Entry 2BR3 (X-ray diffraction, 2.79 A resolution); this record covers chains D and F of the 6 polymer chains in the assembly.

# Chain D (and F)
Molecule: Cephalosporin hydroxylase cmci
From: Streptomyces clavuligerus
Notes: chain F of this document is another copy of the same molecule, construct and numbering; everything in this record applies to it too
UniProt: O85726 (O85726_STRCL); residue numbers follow UniProt; this construct covers 1-236
Amino-acid sequence (236 residues; numbered 1 to 236; the number before each row is that of its first residue):
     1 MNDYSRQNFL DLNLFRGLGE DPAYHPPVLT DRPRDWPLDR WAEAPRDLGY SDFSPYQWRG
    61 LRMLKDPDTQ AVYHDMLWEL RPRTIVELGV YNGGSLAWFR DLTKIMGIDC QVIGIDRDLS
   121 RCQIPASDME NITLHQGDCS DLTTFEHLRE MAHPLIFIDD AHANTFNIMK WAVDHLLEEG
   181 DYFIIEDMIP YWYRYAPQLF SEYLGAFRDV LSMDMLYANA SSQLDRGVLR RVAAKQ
Not modelled in the structure: 1, 232-236 (chain F: 1, 235-236)
Sequence notes: engineered mutation F200 (Leu in O85726)
Ion coordination: Mg2+ near K65 (its only coordinating residue here)

# Interface between chain D and chain F
Residue-residue contacts - 84 pairs, chain D then chain F:
  N2(D) with D209(F), hydrogen bond (backbone-side chain)
  D3(D) with A206(F); R208(F), salt bridge
  Y4(D) with K170(F); V173(F); D174(F), hydrogen bond; A206(F); F207(F), hydrophobic; V210(F), hydrophobic
  S5(D) with K170(F)
  Q7(D) with K170(F), hydrogen bond (backbone-side chain); E202(F), hydrogen bond; Y203(F)
  N8(D) with N167(F), hydrogen bond; K170(F)
  F9(D) with F166(F), hydrophobic; N167(F); Y203(F), hydrophobic
  L10(D) with L199(F), hydrophobic; Y203(F), hydrogen bond (backbone-side chain)
  D11(D) with N164(F), hydrogen bond (side chain-backbone)
  L12(D) with F166(F), hydrophobic; W192(F); Y203(F), hydrophobic
  N13(D) with H162(F), hydrogen bond (side chain-backbone); W192(F), hydrogen bond
  F15(D) with Y195(F); L199(F), hydrophobic
  R16(D) with R16(F); M188(F); Y191(F); Y195(F)
  G17(D) with Y195(F)
  G19(D) with Y195(F)
  E20(D) with Y195(F); A196(F); P197(F); Q198(F), hydrogen bond (side chain-backbone); L199(F), hydrogen bond (side chain-backbone)
  D52(D) with R194(F), salt bridge
  F53(D) with R194(F); Y195(F), hydrophobic
  H162(D) with D11(F); N13(F)
  A163(D) with D11(F)
  N164(D) with D11(F), hydrogen bond (backbone-side chain)
  F166(D) with F9(F), hydrophobic; L12(F), hydrophobic
  N167(D) with N8(F); F9(F), hydrogen bond (side chain-backbone)
  K170(D) with Y4(F); S5(F); Q7(F), hydrogen bond (side chain-backbone)
  V173(D) with Y4(F)
  D174(D) with Y4(F), hydrogen bond; S5(F), hydrogen bond
  M188(D) with R16(F)
  Y191(D) with R16(F)
  W192(D) with L12(F); N13(F)
  R194(D) with D52(F), salt bridge; F53(F)
  Y195(D) with F15(F); R16(F); G17(F); G19(F); F53(F), hydrophobic
  A196(D) with F15(F), hydrophobic; E20(F)
  P197(D) with E20(F)
  Q198(D) with E20(F), hydrogen bond (backbone-side chain)
  L199(D) with L12(F), hydrophobic; F15(F), hydrophobic; E20(F), hydrogen bond (backbone-side chain)
  E202(D) with Q7(F), hydrogen bond
  Y203(D) with F9(F), hydrophobic; L10(F), hydrogen bond (side chain-backbone); L12(F), hydrophobic
  A206(D) with D3(F); Y4(F), hydrogen bond (backbone-backbone)
  F207(D) with Y4(F), hydrophobic; F9(F), hydrophobic
  D209(D) with N2(F), hydrogen bond (side chain-backbone)
  V210(D) with Y4(F), hydrophobic
Other interface residues (no listed pair), chain D (43 interface residues in all): F200, R208
Other interface residues (no listed pair), chain F (44 interface residues in all): R6, A163, F200

# Overview
The interface between chain D and chain F involves 43 residues on one side and 44 on the other, with 22
hydrogen bonds and 3 salt bridges. Among the polar pairs are D3(D)-R208(F), D52(D)-R194(F) and N2(D)-D209(F).
Chain D and chain F are both Cephalosporin hydroxylase cmci (Streptomyces clavuligerus); the structure,
cmcI-D160 Mg, was determined by X-ray diffraction together with 2BR4, 2BR5, 2BM8 and 2BM9 from the same study.
